PDB entry 8JLA | electron microscopy, 3.44 A resolution | chains E and J of the 10 polymer chains in the assembly

Chain E:
Protein: Histone H3.1
Organism: Homo sapiens
UniProt: P68431 (H31_HUMAN); residues 28-135 here correspond to UniProt positions 29-136 (UniProt number = residue number + 1)
Sequence (112 residues; numbered 24 to 135; the number before each row is that of its first residue):
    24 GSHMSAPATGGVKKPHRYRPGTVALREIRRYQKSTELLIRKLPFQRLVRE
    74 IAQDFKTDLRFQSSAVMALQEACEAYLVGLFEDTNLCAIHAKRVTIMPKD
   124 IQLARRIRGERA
Not modelled in the structure: 24-37, 134-135
Sequence notes: expression tag (24-27)
Swiss-Prot annotation at these positions:
  - modified residue: Ser28 (ADP-ribosylserine), Lys36 (N6,N6,N6-trimethyllysine), Lys37 (N6-methyllysine), Tyr41 (Phosphotyrosine), Lys56 (N6,N6,N6-trimethyllysine), Ser57 (Phosphoserine), Lys64 (N6-(2-hydroxyisobutyryl)lysine), Lys79 (N6,N6,N6-trimethyllysine), Thr80 (Phosphothreonine), Ser86 (Phosphoserine), Thr107 (Phosphothreonine), Lys115 (N6-acetyllysine), Lys122 (N6-(2-hydroxyisobutyryl)lysine)

Chain J:
Molecule: 193-nt DNA strand
Organism: synthetic construct
Sequence (193 nucleotides; numbered -96 to 96; the number before each row is that of its first residue; numbers below 1 keep their minus sign (DA-96 is residue -96)):
   -96 ATCACGTAATATTGGCCAGCTAGGATCACAATCCCGGTGCCGAGGCCGCT
   -46 CAATTGGTCGTAGACAGCTCTAGCACCGCTTAAACGCACGTACGGATTCC
     4 GTACGTGCGTTTAAGCGGTGCTAGAGCTGTCTACGACCAATTGAGCGGCC
    54 TCGGCACCGGGATTGTGATCCTAGCTGGCCAATATTACGTGAT
Not modelled in the structure: -96 to -78, 79-96

How chain E and chain J interact:
Residue-residue contacts (23; chain E residue first):
  His39(E) - DG70(J)  sugar contact
  Tyr41(E) - DT69(J)  phosphate contact
  Tyr41(E) - DG70(J)  phosphate contact
  Arg42(E) - DA-5(J)  salt bridge to the phosphate
  Arg42(E) - DG70(J)  salt bridge to the phosphate
  Arg42(E) - DA71(J)  salt bridge to the phosphate
  Thr45(E) - DT69(J)  phosphate contact
  Thr45(E) - DG70(J)  hydrogen bond to the phosphate
  Arg63(E) - DA-14(J)  sugar contact
  Arg63(E) - DA-13(J)  salt bridge to the phosphate
  Arg72(E) - DC-23(J)  salt bridge to the phosphate
  Arg83(E) - DC-23(J)  phosphate contact
  Phe84(E) - DG-24(J)  phosphate contact
  Phe84(E) - DC-23(J)  hydrogen bond to the phosphate
  Gln85(E) - DG-24(J)  phosphate contact
  Ser86(E) - DG-24(J)  phosphate contact
  Arg116(E) - DG-3(J)  phosphate contact
  Arg116(E) - DG-2(J)  phosphate contact
  Val117(E) - DC-4(J)  sugar contact
  Val117(E) - DG-3(J)  hydrogen bond to the phosphate
  Thr118(E) - DC-4(J)  phosphate contact
  Thr118(E) - DG-3(J)  hydrogen bond to the phosphate
  Met120(E) - DG-2(J)  phosphate contact
Interface residues without a listed pair, chain E (17 interface residues in all): Arg40, Pro43, Lys115
Interface residues without a listed pair, chain J (12 interface residues in all): DA-9

In short:
The interface between chain E and chain J involves 17 residues on one side and 12 on the other, with 4
hydrogen bonds and 5 salt bridges. Polar pairs include Thr45(E)-DG70(J), Phe84(E)-DC-23(J) and
Val117(E)-DG-3(J).
Here chain E is Histone H3.1 (Homo sapiens) and chain J is a 193-nt DNA strand (synthetic construct). Entry
8JLA (Cryo-EM structure of the human nucleosome lacking N-terminal region of H2A, H2B, H3, and H4) was
determined by electron microscopy (same publication as 8JL9, 8JLB and 8JLD).
